Entry 8J9Z (electron microscopy, 3.13 A resolution); this record covers chains A and B.

== Chain A (and B) ==
Molecule: DNA topoisomerase 2
Source organism: African swine fever virus LIS57
Notes: chain B of this document is another copy of the same molecule, construct and numbering; everything in this record applies to it too
UniProt: A0A2X0THW2 (A0A2X0THW2_ASF); numbering as in UniProt (aligned over 1-1192)
Sequence (1192 residues; numbered 1 to 1192; the number before each row is that of its first residue):
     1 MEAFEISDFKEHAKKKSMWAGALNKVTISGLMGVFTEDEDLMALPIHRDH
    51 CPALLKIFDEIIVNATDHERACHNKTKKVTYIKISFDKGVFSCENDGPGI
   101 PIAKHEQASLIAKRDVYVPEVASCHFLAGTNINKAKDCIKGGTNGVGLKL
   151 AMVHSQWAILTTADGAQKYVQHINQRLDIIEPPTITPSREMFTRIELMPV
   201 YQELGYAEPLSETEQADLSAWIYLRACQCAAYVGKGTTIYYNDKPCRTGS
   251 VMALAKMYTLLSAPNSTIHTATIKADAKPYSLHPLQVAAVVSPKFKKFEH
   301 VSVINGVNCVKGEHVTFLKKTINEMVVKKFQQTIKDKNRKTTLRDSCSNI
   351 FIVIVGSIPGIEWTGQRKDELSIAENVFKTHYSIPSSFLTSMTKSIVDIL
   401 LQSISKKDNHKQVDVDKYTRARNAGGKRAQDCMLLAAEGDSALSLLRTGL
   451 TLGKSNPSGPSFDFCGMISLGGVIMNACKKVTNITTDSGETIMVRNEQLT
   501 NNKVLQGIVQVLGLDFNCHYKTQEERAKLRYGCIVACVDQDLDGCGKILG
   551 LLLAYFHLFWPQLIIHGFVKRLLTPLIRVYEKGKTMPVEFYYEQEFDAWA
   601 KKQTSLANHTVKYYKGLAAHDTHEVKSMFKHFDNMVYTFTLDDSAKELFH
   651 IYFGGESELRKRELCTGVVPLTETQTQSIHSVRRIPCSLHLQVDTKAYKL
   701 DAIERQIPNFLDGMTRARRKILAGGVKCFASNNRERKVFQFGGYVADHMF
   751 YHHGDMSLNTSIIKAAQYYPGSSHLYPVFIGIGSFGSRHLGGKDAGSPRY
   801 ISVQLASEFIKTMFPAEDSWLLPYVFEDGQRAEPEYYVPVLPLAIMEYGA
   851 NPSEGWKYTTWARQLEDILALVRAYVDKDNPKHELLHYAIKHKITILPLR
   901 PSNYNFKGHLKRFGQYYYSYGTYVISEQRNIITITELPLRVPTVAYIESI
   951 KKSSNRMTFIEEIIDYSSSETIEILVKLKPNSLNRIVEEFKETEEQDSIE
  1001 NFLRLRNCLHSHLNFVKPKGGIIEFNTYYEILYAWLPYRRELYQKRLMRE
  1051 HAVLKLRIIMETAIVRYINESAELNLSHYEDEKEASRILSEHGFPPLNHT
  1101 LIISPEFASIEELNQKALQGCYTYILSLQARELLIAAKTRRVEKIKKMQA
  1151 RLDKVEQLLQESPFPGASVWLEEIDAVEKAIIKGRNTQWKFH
Disordered / not traced: 1-414, 471-501
From the paper describing this entry:
  - conformationally variable residues (domain motion, order/disorder transition): Leu470 to Asn502, Glu817, Arg1046
  - catalytic residues: Tyr800 (by similarity / conservation)
  - mutagenesis - Y800F: abolished catalytic activity

== How chain A and chain B interact ==
Pairs across the interface (99; chain A residue first):
  Thr419(A) - Asp965(B)
  Thr419(A) - Tyr966(B)
  Arg420(A) - Glu962(B)  salt bridge
  Arg420(A) - Ile964(B)
  Arg420(A) - Tyr966(B)  hydrogen bond (backbone-side chain)
  Ala421(A) - Tyr966(B)
  Arg422(A) - Tyr966(B)
  Asp440(A) - Leu790(B)
  Asp440(A) - Asp794(B)
  Ser441(A) - Asp794(B)
  Arg447(A) - His789(B)
  Arg447(A) - Asp965(B)  hydrogen bond (side chain-backbone)
  Arg447(A) - Tyr966(B)
  Arg447(A) - Ser967(B)  hydrogen bond (side chain-backbone)
  Thr448(A) - Ser969(B)  hydrogen bond
  Thr451(A) - Tyr966(B)
  Thr451(A) - Ser967(B)
  Thr451(A) - Ser968(B)
  Thr451(A) - Ser969(B)
  Phe462(A) - Tyr966(B)  hydrophobic
  Asp539(A) - Tyr800(B)
  Asp541(A) - Tyr800(B)  hydrogen bond
  Lys612(A) - Glu735(B)  salt bridge
  Lys615(A) - Arg799(B)
  Lys615(A) - Tyr800(B)
  Gly616(A) - Tyr800(B)
  Ala618(A) - Gly783(B)
  Ala618(A) - Ser784(B)  hydrogen bond (backbone-backbone)
  Ala618(A) - Gly796(B)
  Ala618(A) - Ile801(B)
  Ala619(A) - Tyr800(B)
  His620(A) - Gly783(B)
  Asp621(A) - Ile782(B)
  Asp621(A) - Gly783(B)
  Asp621(A) - Lys1190(B)  salt bridge
  Thr622(A) - Lys1190(B)
  Glu735(A) - Lys612(B)  salt bridge
  Lys737(A) - Asp828(B)
  Phe739(A) - Ala746(B)
  Phe739(A) - Phe750(B)  hydrophobic
  Phe739(A) - Tyr751(B)
  Phe739(A) - His752(B)
  Gln740(A) - Ala746(B)
  Gln740(A) - Asp747(B)  hydrogen bond (side chain-backbone)
  Gln740(A) - Phe750(B)
  Gly743(A) - Gly743(B)
  Tyr744(A) - Asp747(B)
  Ala746(A) - Phe739(B)
  Ala746(A) - Gln740(B)
  Asp747(A) - Gln740(B)  hydrogen bond (backbone-side chain)
  Asp747(A) - Tyr744(B)
  Phe750(A) - Phe739(B)  hydrophobic
  Phe750(A) - Gln740(B)
  Phe750(A) - Arg799(B)
  Tyr751(A) - Phe739(B)
  His752(A) - Phe739(B)
  His752(A) - Arg799(B)
  Gly754(A) - Asp755(B)
  Asp755(A) - Gly754(B)
  Asp755(A) - Asp755(B)  hydrogen bond (side chain-backbone)
  Ile782(A) - Asp621(B)
  Gly783(A) - Ala618(B)
  Gly783(A) - His620(B)
  Gly783(A) - Asp621(B)
  Ser784(A) - Ala618(B)  hydrogen bond (backbone-backbone)
  His789(A) - Arg447(B)
  Leu790(A) - Asp440(B)
  Asp794(A) - Asp440(B)
  Asp794(A) - Ser441(B)
  Gly796(A) - Ala618(B)
  Arg799(A) - Lys615(B)
  Arg799(A) - Phe750(B)
  Arg799(A) - His752(B)
  Arg799(A) - Asp828(B)  salt bridge
  Tyr800(A) - Asp539(B)
  Tyr800(A) - Asp541(B)
  Tyr800(A) - Lys615(B)
  Tyr800(A) - Gly616(B)
  Tyr800(A) - Ala619(B)
  Ile801(A) - Ala618(B)
  Asp828(A) - Lys737(B)
  Asp828(A) - Arg799(B)  salt bridge
  Glu962(A) - Arg420(B)  salt bridge
  Ile964(A) - Arg420(B)
  Asp965(A) - Thr419(B)
  Asp965(A) - Arg447(B)  hydrogen bond (backbone-side chain)
  Tyr966(A) - Thr419(B)
  Tyr966(A) - Arg420(B)  hydrogen bond (side chain-backbone)
  Tyr966(A) - Ala421(B)
  Tyr966(A) - Arg422(B)
  Tyr966(A) - Arg447(B)
  Tyr966(A) - Phe462(B)  hydrophobic
  Ser967(A) - Arg447(B)  hydrogen bond (backbone-side chain)
  Ser967(A) - Thr451(B)
  Ser968(A) - Thr451(B)
  Ser969(A) - Thr448(B)  hydrogen bond
  Ser969(A) - Thr451(B)
  Lys1190(A) - Asp621(B)  salt bridge
  Lys1190(A) - Thr622(B)
Also at the interface, not in a pair above, chain A (56 interface residues in all): Ser444, Leu617, His753, Ser787
Also at the interface, not in a pair above, chain B (57 interface residues in all): Ser444, Leu617, His753, Ser787, Leu975

== In short ==
56 residues of chain A and 57 residues of chain B are in contact, with 14 hydrogen bonds and 8 salt bridges.
Among the polar pairs are Arg420(A)-Glu962(B), Lys612(A)-Glu735(B) and Asp621(A)-Lys1190(B). From the paper:
the catalytic residue Tyr800(A); Y800F of chain A abolishes catalytic activity.
Chain A and chain B are both DNA topoisomerase 2 (African swine fever virus LIS57); the structure, cryo-EM
structure of viral topoisomerase in conformation 2, was determined by electron microscopy together with 8J9Y
from the same study.
